Entry 7CAD (electron microscopy, 3.41 A resolution); this record covers chains A and B of the 4 polymer chains in the assembly.

# Chain A
Protein: ABC sugar transporter, permease component
From: Mycolicibacterium smegmatis (strain ATCC 700084 / mc(2)155)
Reference sequence: I7G6S2 (I7G6S2_MYCS2); residue numbers follow UniProt; this construct covers 1-305
Chain sequence (305 residues; each row starts with the number of its first residue):
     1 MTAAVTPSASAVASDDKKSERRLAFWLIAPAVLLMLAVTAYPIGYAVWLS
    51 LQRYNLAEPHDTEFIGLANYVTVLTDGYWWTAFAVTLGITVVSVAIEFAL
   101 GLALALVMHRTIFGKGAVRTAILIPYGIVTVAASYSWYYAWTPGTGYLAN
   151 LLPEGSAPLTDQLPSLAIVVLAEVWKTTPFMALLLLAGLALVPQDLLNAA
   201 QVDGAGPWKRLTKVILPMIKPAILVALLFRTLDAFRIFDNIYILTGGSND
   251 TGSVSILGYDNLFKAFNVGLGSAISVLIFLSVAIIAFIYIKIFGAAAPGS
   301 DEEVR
Not modelled in the structure: 1-16, 294-305

# Chain B
Protein: ABC transporter, permease protein SugB
From: Mycolicibacterium smegmatis (strain ATCC 700084 / mc(2)155)
Reference sequence: A0R2C1 (A0R2C1_MYCS2); numbering as in UniProt (aligned over 1-278)
Chain sequence (278 residues; row label = number of the first residue in the row):
     1 MADRVDARRATWWSVVNILVIVYALIPVLWILSLSLKPTSSVKDGKLIPT
    51 EITFANYKAIFSGDAFTSALFNSIGIGLITTIIAVVIGGMAAYAVARLQF
   101 PGKQLLIGVALLIAMFPHISLVTPIFNMWRGIGLFDTWPGLIIPYITFAL
   151 PLAIYTLSAFFREIPWDLEKAAKMDGATPAQAFRKVIAPLAAPGIVTAAI
   201 LVFIFAWNDLLLALSLTATQRAITAPVAIANFTGSSQFEEPTGSIAAGAM
   251 VITIPIIIFVLIFQRRIVAGLTSGAVKG
Not modelled in the structure: 1-5

# Chain A / chain B interface
Contacting residue pairs (133; chain A residue first):
  Glu-20(A) / Leu-98(B)
  Arg-21(A) / Pro-101(B)
  Leu-23(A) / Leu-98(B)  hydrophobic
  Ala-24(A) / Leu-98(B)  hydrophobic
  Ala-24(A) / Gln-99(B)
  Leu-27(A) / Met-90(B)
  Leu-27(A) / Ala-91(B)
  Leu-27(A) / Ala-94(B)  hydrophobic
  Ile-28(A) / Ala-94(B)  hydrophobic
  Ile-28(A) / Gln-99(B)
  Ile-28(A) / Leu-106(B)  hydrophobic
  Pro-30(A) / Met-90(B)  hydrophobic
  Ala-31(A) / Ile-87(B)
  Ala-31(A) / Ala-91(B)  hydrophobic
  Ala-31(A) / Leu-150(B)
  Val-32(A) / Leu-106(B)  hydrophobic
  Leu-34(A) / Ile-146(B)  hydrophobic
  Leu-34(A) / Thr-147(B)
  Met-35(A) / Ile-113(B)  hydrophobic
  Met-35(A) / Leu-150(B)  hydrophobic
  Met-35(A) / Ile-154(B)  hydrophobic
  Val-38(A) / Leu-121(B)
  Val-38(A) / Ile-143(B)  hydrophobic
  Val-38(A) / Thr-147(B)
  Thr-39(A) / Ile-113(B)
  Thr-39(A) / Phe-116(B)
  Tyr-41(A) / Met-128(B)  hydrophobic
  Pro-42(A) / Pro-124(B)
  Pro-42(A) / Ile-125(B)  hydrophobic
  Ile-43(A) / Ser-120(B)
  Tyr-45(A) / Pro-124(B)
  Tyr-45(A) / Asn-127(B)
  Ala-46(A) / Pro-124(B)  hydrophobic
  Leu-49(A) / Asn-127(B)
  Leu-56(A) / Phe-126(B)  hydrophobic
  Leu-100(A) / Tyr-23(B)
  Val-107(A) / Val-16(B)  hydrophobic
  Arg-110(A) / Trp-13(B)
  Thr-111(A) / Asn-17(B)  hydrogen bond
  Ile-112(A) / Trp-13(B)
  Phe-113(A) / Ala-10(B)
  Phe-113(A) / Trp-13(B)
  Phe-113(A) / Ser-14(B)
  Phe-113(A) / Asn-17(B)
  Val-118(A) / Asn-17(B)
  Arg-119(A) / Gln-264(B)
  Arg-119(A) / Val-276(B)
  Thr-120(A) / Val-260(B)
  Thr-120(A) / Leu-261(B)
  Thr-120(A) / Gln-264(B)
  Ala-121(A) / Ile-21(B)  hydrophobic
  Ala-121(A) / Ala-24(B)
  Ile-122(A) / Val-20(B)  hydrophobic
  Leu-123(A) / Val-260(B)  hydrophobic
  Leu-123(A) / Gln-264(B)
  Leu-123(A) / Ile-267(B)  hydrophobic
  Leu-123(A) / Val-268(B)  hydrophobic
  Ile-124(A) / Leu-25(B)  hydrophobic
  Ile-124(A) / Val-260(B)  hydrophobic
  Tyr-126(A) / Leu-271(B)
  Gly-127(A) / Ile-204(B)
  Gly-127(A) / Ile-256(B)
  Ile-128(A) / Val-28(B)  hydrophobic
  Ile-128(A) / Thr-253(B)
  Ile-128(A) / Ile-256(B)
  Val-129(A) / Trp-207(B)  hydrophobic
  Val-129(A) / Asn-208(B)
  Val-129(A) / Ile-252(B)  hydrophobic
  Thr-130(A) / Asn-208(B)
  Val-131(A) / Leu-210(B)  hydrophobic
  Val-131(A) / Pro-226(B)  hydrophobic
  Val-131(A) / Ile-229(B)  hydrophobic
  Ala-132(A) / Ile-31(B)
  Ala-132(A) / Ala-249(B)  hydrophobic
  Tyr-135(A) / Ile-31(B)
  Tyr-135(A) / Ile-229(B)  hydrophobic
  Tyr-135(A) / Ala-230(B)
  Tyr-135(A) / Ile-245(B)  hydrophobic
  Ser-136(A) / Pro-27(B)  hydrogen bond (side chain-backbone)
  Ser-136(A) / Trp-30(B)
  Ser-136(A) / Ile-31(B)
  Trp-137(A) / Pro-27(B)  hydrophobic
  Tyr-139(A) / Trp-30(B)  hydrogen bond (backbone-side chain)
  Tyr-139(A) / Leu-34(B)  hydrophobic
  Tyr-139(A) / Thr-242(B)
  Tyr-139(A) / Ile-245(B)
  Ala-140(A) / Trp-30(B)
  Gly-144(A) / Val-42(B)
  Gly-144(A) / Lys-43(B)
  Gly-144(A) / Asp-44(B)
  Thr-145(A) / Trp-30(B)
  Thr-145(A) / Val-42(B)
  Gly-146(A) / Trp-30(B)
  Gly-146(A) / Asp-44(B)
  Tyr-147(A) / Ile-26(B)
  Tyr-147(A) / Trp-30(B)  hydrophobic
  Tyr-147(A) / Asp-44(B)  hydrogen bond (backbone-side chain)
  Tyr-147(A) / Lys-46(B)
  Asn-150(A) / Asp-44(B)  hydrogen bond
  Trp-175(A) / Tyr-23(B)  hydrogen bond (side chain-backbone)
  Trp-175(A) / Ala-24(B)
  Trp-175(A) / Pro-27(B)  hydrophobic
  Thr-178(A) / Tyr-23(B)
  Phe-180(A) / Leu-271(B)  hydrophobic
  Leu-183(A) / Leu-271(B)  hydrophobic
  Leu-183(A) / Thr-272(B)
  Leu-184(A) / Tyr-155(B)
  Leu-186(A) / Val-276(B)  hydrophobic
  Ala-187(A) / Thr-272(B)
  Ala-187(A) / Ala-275(B)
  Ala-190(A) / Ala-275(B)
  Phe-229(A) / Met-115(B)  hydrophobic
  Leu-232(A) / Met-115(B)  hydrophobic
  Arg-236(A) / Ala-114(B)  hydrogen bond (side chain-backbone)
  Arg-236(A) / Phe-116(B)  hydrogen bond (side chain-backbone)
  Arg-236(A) / Pro-117(B)
  Asp-239(A) / Leu-210(B)
  Tyr-242(A) / Leu-214(B)  hydrophobic
  Ser-255(A) / Ile-119(B)
  Tyr-259(A) / Leu-214(B)
  Leu-262(A) / Thr-123(B)
  Phe-263(A) / Ser-215(B)
  Val-268(A) / Asn-127(B)
  Gly-271(A) / Thr-123(B)
  Ser-272(A) / Thr-123(B)
  Ser-275(A) / Ile-119(B)  hydrogen bond (side chain-backbone)
  Ser-275(A) / Ser-120(B)  hydrogen bond (side chain-backbone)
  Ile-278(A) / Pro-117(B)  hydrophobic
  Ile-278(A) / Ile-119(B)  hydrophobic
  Phe-279(A) / Phe-116(B)  hydrophobic
  Phe-279(A) / Ser-120(B)
  Val-282(A) / Met-115(B)
  Val-282(A) / Pro-117(B)  hydrophobic
Other interface residues (no listed pair), chain A (83 interface residues in all): Phe-25, Gly-114, Gly-116, Ala-117, Pro-125, Val-174, Leu-191, Phe-238, Ile-243
Other interface residues (no listed pair), chain B (82 interface residues in all): Tyr-93, Val-95, Phe-100, Val-109, Ala-110, His-118, Leu-201, Leu-211, Thr-233, Pro-241

# Overview
83 residues of chain A and 82 residues of chain B are in contact, with 10 hydrogen bonds. Among the polar
pairs are Thr-111(A)/Asn-17(B), Ser-136(A)/Pro-27(B) and Tyr-139(A)/Trp-30(B).
Chain A is ABC sugar transporter, permease component and chain B is ABC transporter, permease protein SugB,
both from Mycolicibacterium smegmatis (strain ATCC 700084 / mc(2)155); the structure, Mycobacterium smegmatis
SugABC complex, was determined by electron microscopy together with 7CAE, 7CAF and 7CAG from the same study.
